1LOG - chains C and D of the 4 polymer chains in the assembly; structure by X-ray diffraction, 2.10 A resolution.

# Chain C
Molecule: Legume isolectin I (alpha chain)
From: Lathyrus ochrus
Reference sequence: P04122 (LECB_LATOC); residues 1-181 here = UniProt positions 1-181
Amino-acid sequence (181 residues; numbered 1 to 181; the number before each row is that of its first residue):
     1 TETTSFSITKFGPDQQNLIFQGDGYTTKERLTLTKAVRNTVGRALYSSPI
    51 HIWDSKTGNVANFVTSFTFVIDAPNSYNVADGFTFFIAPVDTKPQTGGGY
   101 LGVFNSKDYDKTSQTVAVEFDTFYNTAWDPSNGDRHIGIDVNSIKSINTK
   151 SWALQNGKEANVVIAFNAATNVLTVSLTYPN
Sequence notes: conflict A153 (Lys in P04122)
Ion coordination: Mn2+: E119, D121, D129, H136; Ca2+: D121, F123, N125, D129
Swiss-Prot annotation at these positions:
  - binding site (Mn(2+)): E119, D121, D129, H136
  - binding site (Ca(2+)): D121, F123, N125, D129

# Chain D
Molecule: Legume isolectin I (beta chain)
From: Lathyrus ochrus
Reference sequence: P12306 (LEC1_LATOC); residue numbers follow UniProt; this construct covers 1-52
Amino-acid sequence (52 residues; each row starts with the number of its first residue):
     1 ETSYTLNEVVPLKEFVPEWVRIGFSATTGAEFAAHEVLSWYFHSELAGTS
    51 SS
Not modelled in the structure: 52
Sequence notes: conflict Y41 (Phe in P12306)

# How chain C and chain D interact
Residue-residue contacts (231; chain C residue first):
  T1(C) - E45(D)
  T1(C) - L46(D)
  T1(C) - G48(D)  hydrogen bond (backbone-backbone)
  E2(C) - W19(D)
  E2(C) - S44(D)
  E2(C) - E45(D)
  E2(C) - L46(D)  hydrogen bond (backbone-backbone)
  E2(C) - T49(D)
  E2(C) - S50(D)  hydrogen bond (side chain-backbone)
  T3(C) - S44(D)
  T3(C) - E45(D)
  T4(C) - H43(D)
  T4(C) - S44(D)  hydrogen bond (backbone-backbone)
  S5(C) - F42(D)
  S5(C) - H43(D)  hydrogen bond
  F6(C) - W40(D)  hydrophobic
  F6(C) - Y41(D)
  F6(C) - F42(D)  hydrogen bond (backbone-backbone)
  S7(C) - W40(D)
  I8(C) - S39(D)
  I8(C) - W40(D)  hydrogen bond (backbone-backbone)
  T9(C) - L38(D)
  T9(C) - S39(D)
  F11(C) - V37(D)
  F11(C) - L38(D)
  F11(C) - S39(D)
  L18(C) - W40(D)  hydrophobic
  I19(C) - R21(D)
  R30(C) - E36(D)  salt bridge
  R30(C) - V37(D)
  R30(C) - L38(D)
  L31(C) - F24(D)  hydrophobic
  L31(C) - E36(D)
  L31(C) - V37(D)  hydrogen bond (backbone-backbone)
  T32(C) - H35(D)
  T32(C) - E36(D)
  L33(C) - A26(D)  hydrophobic
  L33(C) - H35(D)  hydrogen bond (backbone-backbone)
  L33(C) - V37(D)  hydrophobic
  T34(C) - A26(D)
  T34(C) - T28(D)
  T34(C) - A33(D)  hydrogen bond (side chain-backbone)
  T34(C) - A34(D)
  T34(C) - H35(D)  hydrogen bond
  K35(C) - A33(D)
  K35(C) - A34(D)
  A36(C) - F32(D)
  A36(C) - A33(D)
  A36(C) - A34(D)
  V37(C) - T28(D)  hydrogen bond (backbone-side chain)
  V37(C) - F32(D)
  R38(C) - T28(D)
  R38(C) - G29(D)
  R38(C) - A30(D)
  R38(C) - F32(D)
  N39(C) - T28(D)  hydrogen bond (backbone-side chain)
  N39(C) - G29(D)  hydrogen bond (backbone-backbone)
  T40(C) - T27(D)
  T40(C) - T28(D)  hydrogen bond (backbone-side chain)
  V41(C) - A26(D)
  V41(C) - T27(D)
  G42(C) - S25(D)
  G42(C) - A26(D)  hydrogen bond (backbone-backbone)
  R43(C) - F24(D)
  R43(C) - S25(D)
  A44(C) - G23(D)
  A44(C) - F24(D)  hydrogen bond (backbone-backbone)
  L45(C) - I22(D)
  Y46(C) - R21(D)
  Y46(C) - I22(D)  hydrogen bond (backbone-backbone)
  S47(C) - R21(D)  hydrogen bond (backbone-side chain)
  P49(C) - W19(D)  hydrophobic
  P49(C) - V20(D)
  P49(C) - R21(D)
  I50(C) - E18(D)
  I50(C) - W19(D)
  I50(C) - V20(D)  hydrogen bond (backbone-backbone)
  I50(C) - I22(D)  hydrophobic
  I50(C) - F42(D)  hydrophobic
  I50(C) - S44(D)
  H51(C) - E18(D)  hydrogen bond (side chain-backbone)
  H51(C) - W19(D)
  H51(C) - L46(D)
  H51(C) - T49(D)  hydrogen bond (side chain-backbone)
  H51(C) - S50(D)  hydrogen bond
  I52(C) - V16(D)  hydrophobic
  I52(C) - P17(D)
  I52(C) - E18(D)  hydrogen bond (backbone-backbone)
  I52(C) - V20(D)  hydrophobic
  W53(C) - K13(D)
  W53(C) - V16(D)  hydrogen bond (side chain-backbone)
  W53(C) - P17(D)  hydrogen bond (side chain-backbone)
  W53(C) - E18(D)
  W53(C) - L46(D)  hydrophobic
  D54(C) - E18(D)
  D54(C) - T49(D)
  D54(C) - S50(D)
  D54(C) - S51(D)  hydrogen bond (side chain-backbone)
  S55(C) - E18(D)  hydrogen bond
  K56(C) - S51(D)
  T57(C) - T49(D)  hydrogen bond
  G58(C) - K13(D)  hydrogen bond (backbone-side chain)
  N59(C) - L46(D)
  N59(C) - A47(D)  hydrogen bond (side chain-backbone)
  N59(C) - T49(D)
  V60(C) - L46(D)
  A61(C) - E45(D)
  A61(C) - L46(D)
  N62(C) - S44(D)
  N62(C) - E45(D)  hydrogen bond (backbone-backbone)
  F63(C) - L12(D)  hydrophobic
  F63(C) - F42(D)  hydrophobic
  F63(C) - H43(D)
  F63(C) - S44(D)
  V64(C) - F42(D)
  V64(C) - H43(D)  hydrogen bond (backbone-backbone)
  T65(C) - W40(D)  hydrogen bond
  T65(C) - Y41(D)  hydrogen bond (side chain-backbone)
  T65(C) - F42(D)
  S66(C) - W40(D)
  S66(C) - Y41(D)  hydrogen bond (backbone-backbone)
  F67(C) - F24(D)  hydrophobic
  F67(C) - S39(D)
  T68(C) - V37(D)
  T68(C) - L38(D)  hydrogen bond (backbone-backbone)
  T68(C) - S39(D)  hydrogen bond (backbone-backbone)
  F69(C) - E36(D)
  V70(C) - A34(D)
  V70(C) - H35(D)
  V70(C) - E36(D)  hydrogen bond (backbone-backbone)
  V70(C) - L38(D)  hydrophobic
  I71(C) - A33(D)  hydrophobic
  I71(C) - A34(D)
  I71(C) - H35(D)
  D72(C) - A33(D)
  D72(C) - A34(D)  hydrogen bond (backbone-backbone)
  A73(C) - A33(D)  hydrophobic
  P74(C) - F32(D)  hydrophobic
  N78(C) - E31(D)
  N78(C) - F32(D)
  V79(C) - E31(D)  hydrogen bond (backbone-side chain)
  V79(C) - F32(D)
  V79(C) - A33(D)  hydrophobic
  A80(C) - T27(D)
  A80(C) - T28(D)
  A80(C) - E31(D)
  A80(C) - F32(D)
  A80(C) - A33(D)
  A80(C) - H35(D)
  D81(C) - T27(D)  hydrogen bond (backbone-backbone)
  D81(C) - T28(D)
  D81(C) - G29(D)  hydrogen bond (side chain-backbone)
  G82(C) - A26(D)
  G82(C) - T27(D)  hydrogen bond (backbone-backbone)
  G82(C) - H35(D)  hydrogen bond (backbone-side chain)
  F83(C) - F24(D)  hydrophobic
  F83(C) - S25(D)
  F83(C) - H35(D)
  F83(C) - V37(D)  hydrophobic
  T84(C) - G23(D)
  T84(C) - F24(D)
  T84(C) - S25(D)  hydrogen bond (backbone-backbone)
  F85(C) - G23(D)
  F86(C) - I22(D)
  F86(C) - G23(D)  hydrogen bond (backbone-backbone)
  F86(C) - F24(D)
  F86(C) - S25(D)
  I87(C) - V20(D)  hydrophobic
  I87(C) - R21(D)
  A88(C) - V20(D)
  A88(C) - R21(D)  hydrogen bond (backbone-backbone)
  P89(C) - P17(D)  hydrophobic
  V90(C) - W19(D)
  V90(C) - V20(D)
  V90(C) - R21(D)  hydrogen bond (backbone-side chain)
  G97(C) - T27(D)
  G98(C) - T27(D)  hydrogen bond (backbone-side chain)
  G98(C) - T28(D)
  L101(C) - S25(D)  hydrogen bond (backbone-side chain)
  L101(C) - T27(D)
  G102(C) - S25(D)
  G102(C) - T27(D)
  Y109(C) - F15(D)
  Q114(C) - F15(D)
  Q114(C) - V16(D)
  Q114(C) - P17(D)
  V116(C) - L12(D)  hydrophobic
  V116(C) - V16(D)  hydrophobic
  F123(C) - E31(D)
  I137(C) - Y4(D)  hydrophobic
  I137(C) - L6(D)
  I139(C) - L6(D)  hydrophobic
  I139(C) - E8(D)
  N142(C) - F15(D)
  I147(C) - E8(D)
  N148(C) - L6(D)
  N148(C) - E8(D)  hydrogen bond
  T149(C) - L6(D)
  K150(C) - T5(D)  hydrogen bond (side chain-backbone)
  S151(C) - Y4(D)
  W152(C) - Y4(D)  hydrophobic
  A153(C) - Y4(D)
  Q155(C) - T2(D)
  E159(C) - L38(D)
  F166(C) - V10(D)
  F166(C) - L12(D)  hydrophobic
  N171(C) - E8(D)
  N171(C) - V9(D)
  N171(C) - V10(D)  hydrogen bond (backbone-backbone)
  N171(C) - P11(D)
  V172(C) - N7(D)
  V172(C) - E8(D)
  L173(C) - L6(D)
  L173(C) - N7(D)
  L173(C) - E8(D)  hydrogen bond (backbone-backbone)
  L173(C) - V10(D)  hydrophobic
  T174(C) - L6(D)
  T174(C) - N7(D)
  V175(C) - Y4(D)
  V175(C) - T5(D)
  V175(C) - L6(D)  hydrogen bond (backbone-backbone)
  S176(C) - Y4(D)
  L177(C) - T2(D)
  L177(C) - S3(D)
  L177(C) - Y4(D)  hydrogen bond (backbone-backbone)
  T178(C) - T2(D)
  T178(C) - S3(D)
  Y179(C) - E1(D)
  Y179(C) - T2(D)  hydrogen bond (backbone-backbone)
  N181(C) - E1(D)  hydrogen bond (backbone-backbone)
  N181(C) - T2(D)  hydrogen bond (backbone-backbone)
Also at the interface, not in a pair above, chain C (108 interface residues in all): K10, E29, S48, Y77, G138, V141, T170, P180

# In short
108 residues of chain C face 50 of chain D across their interface; the contacts include 60 hydrogen bonds and
1 salt bridge. Polar contacts include R30(C)-E36(D), E2(C)-S50(D) and S5(C)-H43(D). Curated annotation
(UniProt) lists 4 Mn2+-binding residues and 4 Ca2+-binding residues on chain C.
Here chain C is Legume isolectin I (alpha chain) and chain D is Legume isolectin I (beta chain), both from
Lathyrus ochrus. Entry 1LOG (X-ray structure of a (alpha-MAN(1-3)BETA-MAN(1-4)glcnac)-lectin complex at 2.1
angstroms resolution) was determined by X-ray diffraction.
